Entry 6XCN (electron microscopy, 3.66 A resolution); this record covers chains F and G of the 9 polymer chains in the assembly.

== Chain F ==
Name: C105 Fab Heavy Chain
Source organism: Homo sapiens
Notes: antibody fragment or engineered binder
Sequence (230 residues; row label = number of the first residue in the row; a row labelled like 82A-82C holds insertion residues (82A, then the next letters in order); X marks 1 residue of unknown identity (built as UNK)):
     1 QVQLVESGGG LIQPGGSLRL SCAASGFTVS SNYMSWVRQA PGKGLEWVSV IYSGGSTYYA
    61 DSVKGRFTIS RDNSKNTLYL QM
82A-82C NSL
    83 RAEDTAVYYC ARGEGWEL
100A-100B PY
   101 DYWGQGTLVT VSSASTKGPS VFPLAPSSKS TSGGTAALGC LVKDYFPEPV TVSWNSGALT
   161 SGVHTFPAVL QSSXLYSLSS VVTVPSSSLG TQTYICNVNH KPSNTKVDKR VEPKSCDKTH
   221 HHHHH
Unresolved in the structure: 1, 113-225

== Chain G ==
Name: C105 Fab Light Chain
Source organism: Homo sapiens
Notes: antibody fragment or engineered binder
Sequence (217 residues; each row starts with the number of its first residue; note: 1 number in that range is skipped by the numbering (no residue carries it; nothing is unmodelled there); a row labelled like 27A-27C holds insertion residues (27A, then the next letters in order)):
     1 QSALTQPPS
    11 ASGSPGQSVT ISCTGTS
27A-27C SDV
    28 GGYKYVSWYQ QHPGKAPKLM IYEVSKRPSG VPDRFSGSKS GNTASLTVSG LQAEDEADYY
    88 CSSYEGSN
95A-95B NF
    96 VVFGGGTKLT V
  106A L
   107 GQPKAAPSVT LFPPSSEELQ ANKATLVCLI SDFYPGAVTV AWKADSSPVK AGVETTTPSK
   167 QSNNKYAASS YLSLTPEQWK SHRSYSCQVT HEGSTVEKTV APTECS
Unresolved in the structure: 1, 108-212
Disulfide bonds: Cys-23/Cys-88

== Chain F / chain G interface ==
Contacting residue pairs - 12 pairs, chain F then chain G:
  Lys-43(F) / Tyr-87(G)
  Gly-44(F) / Tyr-87(G)
  Leu-45(F) / Pro-44(G)  hydrophobic
  Leu-45(F) / Phe-98(G)
  Trp-47(F) / Val-96(G)  hydrophobic
  Trp-98(F) / Tyr-32(G)  hydrogen bond (backbone-side chain)
  Trp-98(F) / Asn-95A(G)
  Pro-100A(F) / Leu-46(G)  hydrophobic
  Pro-100A(F) / Tyr-49(G)  hydrophobic
  Tyr-100B(F) / Tyr-36(G)  hydrogen bond (backbone-side chain)
  Asp-101(F) / Leu-46(G)
  Trp-103(F) / Pro-44(G)  hydrogen bond (side chain-backbone)
Other interface residues (no listed pair), chain F (13 interface residues in all): Gln-39, Tyr-52, Ala-60, Tyr-91
Other interface residues (no listed pair), chain G (15 interface residues in all): Gln-38, Gly-41, Ala-43, Tyr-91, Phe-95B, Gly-99

== Overview ==
Chain F and chain G form an interface of 13 and 15 residues respectively, with 3 hydrogen bonds. Among the
polar pairs are Trp-98(F)/Tyr-32(G), Tyr-100B(F)/Tyr-36(G) and Trp-103(F)/Pro-44(G).
Here chain F is C105 Fab Heavy Chain and chain G is C105 Fab Light Chain, both from Homo sapiens. Entry 6XCN
(Structure of the SARS-CoV-2 spike glycoprotein in complex with the C105 neutralizing antibody Fab fragment
(state ...) was determined by electron microscopy (same publication as 6XCA and 6XCM).
